8RQL - chains R and A of the 5 polymer chains in the assembly; structure by electron microscopy, 3.03 A resolution.

== Chain R ==
Protein: Taste receptor type 2 member 14
From: Homo sapiens
UniProt: Q9NYV8 (T2R14_HUMAN); residues 1-317 here = UniProt positions 1-317
Chain sequence (317 residues; each row starts with the number of its first residue):
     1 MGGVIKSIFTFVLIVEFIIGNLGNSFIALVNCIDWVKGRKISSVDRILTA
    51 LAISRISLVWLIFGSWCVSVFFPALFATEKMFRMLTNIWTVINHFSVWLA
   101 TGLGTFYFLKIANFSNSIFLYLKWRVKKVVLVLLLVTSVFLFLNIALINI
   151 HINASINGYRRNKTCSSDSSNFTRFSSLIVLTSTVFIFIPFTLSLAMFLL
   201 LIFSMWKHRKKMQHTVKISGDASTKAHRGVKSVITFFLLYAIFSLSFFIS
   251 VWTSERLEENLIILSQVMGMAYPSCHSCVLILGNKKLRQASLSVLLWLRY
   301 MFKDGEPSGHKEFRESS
Disordered / not traced: 1-2, 159-170, 216-222, 254-257, 304-317
Residues lining bound ligands:
  - flufenamic acid (FLF; 2-[[3-(trifluoromethyl)phenyl]amino] benzoic acid), molecule 1: S65, F76, F82, L85, T86, W89, F172, S176, V180, I262, S265, Q266
  - flufenamic acid (FLF), molecule 2: A100, G104, Y107, I111, S194, M197, F198, L201, I202, V230, V233, F237, H276
UniProt features mapped onto this chain:
  - binding site (cholesterol): T86, W89, V180, S265, M268
  - glycosylation (N-linked (GlcNAc...) asparagine): N153, N162, N171
Reported in the primary citation:
  - mutagenesis - F76A, F82A, W89A, W89F, F172A: unchanged signaling in response to flufenamic acid
  - binding site for flufenamic acid: S65, T86, W89, Y107, S194, V230, V233
  - mutagenesis - S176A: abolished signaling in response to flufenamic acid
  - mutagenesis - S65A, F198L, L201F, G283V: decreased signaling in response to flufenamic acid
  - mutagenesis - W89A, W89F: unchanged expression

== Chain A ==
Protein: Guanine nucleotide-binding protein G(t) subunit alpha-3
From: Homo sapiens
UniProt: A8MTJ3 (GNAT3_HUMAN); aligned in 2 segments with insertions or deletions, so no single offset holds: 1-57 ~ UniProt 1-57; 66-229 ~ UniProt 181-354
Chain sequence (229 residues; each row starts with the number of its first residue):
     1 MGSTVSAEDKAAAERSKELEKKLQEDAERDARTVKLLLLGADNSGKSTIV
    51 KQMKIIHGGSGGSGGTTGIIETQFSFKDLHFRMFDVGGQRSERKKWIHCF
   101 EDVTCIIFCADLSDYNRMHESLHLFNSICNHKYFSTTSIVLFLNKKDIFQ
   151 EKVTKVHLSICFPEYTGPNTFEDAGNYIKNQFLDLNLKKEDKEIYSHMTC
   201 ATDTQNAKFIFDAVTDIIIKENLKDCGLF
Disordered / not traced: 1-3, 57-65
Sequence notes: conflict T4 (Gly in A8MTJ3), V5 (Ile in A8MTJ3), A7 (Ser in A8MTJ3), D9 (Ser in A8MTJ3), A11 (Glu in A8MTJ3), A12 (Ser in A8MTJ3), E14 (Lys in A8MTJ3), D42 (Gly in A8MTJ3), N43 (Glu in A8MTJ3), D102 (Gly217 in A8MTJ3), D111 (Ala226 in A8MTJ3), D114 (Ala229 in A8MTJ3), A207 (Val332 in A8MTJ3), I210 (Val335 in A8MTJ3); linker (58-65)
UniProt features mapped onto this chain:
  - region: K35 to A41, S44 to T48 (G1 motif), F81 to R90 (G3 motif)
  - binding site (GTP): G40, A41, S44 to S47, D85 to Q89
  - binding site (Mg(2+)): S47, T66
  - lipidation: G2 (N-myristoyl glycine)

== Interface between chain R and chain A ==
Residue-residue contacts - 32 pairs, chain R then chain A:
  S42(R) - D225(A)
  V44(R) - C226(A)
  Y107(R) - C226(A)
  Y107(R) - L228(A)  hydrophobic
  K110(R) - N222(A)  hydrogen bond (backbone-side chain)
  K110(R) - D225(A)
  K110(R) - C226(A)
  I111(R) - L223(A)  hydrophobic
  I111(R) - C226(A)  hydrophobic
  I111(R) - L228(A)  hydrophobic
  N113(R) - T215(A)
  N113(R) - I219(A)
  S115(R) - D78(A)
  L120(R) - R32(A)
  W124(R) - A27(A)
  W124(R) - E28(A)
  W124(R) - A31(A)  hydrophobic
  R125(R) - E28(A)  salt bridge
  M205(R) - I219(A)  hydrophobic
  H208(R) - D216(A)  salt bridge
  H208(R) - I219(A)
  M212(R) - D212(A)
  M212(R) - D216(A)
  T215(R) - Y195(A)
  T215(R) - F209(A)
  G283(R) - G227(A)
  G283(R) - L228(A)
  N284(R) - C226(A)
  N284(R) - G227(A)
  K285(R) - G227(A)  hydrogen bond (backbone-backbone)
  K285(R) - L228(A)
  K285(R) - F229(A)
Interface residues without a listed pair, chain R (19 interface residues in all): F106, Y121
Interface residues without a listed pair, chain A (19 interface residues in all): Q24

== Summary ==
Chain R and chain A each contribute 19 residues to their interface; the contacts include 2 hydrogen bonds and
2 salt bridges. Among the polar pairs are R125(R)-E28(A), H208(R)-D216(A) and K110(R)-N222(A). The paper
reports a binding site for flufenamic acid at S65(R), T86(R) and W89(R) among others; S65A, F198L and L201F of
chain R, among others, reduce signaling in response to flufenamic acid; 10 substitutions were tested in all.
Here chain R is Taste receptor type 2 member 14 and chain A is Guanine nucleotide-binding protein G(t) subunit
alpha-3, both from Homo sapiens. Entry 8RQL (TAS2R14 receptor bound to flufenamic acid and gustducin) was
determined by electron microscopy.
